PDB entry 7SZK | electron microscopy, 2.94 A resolution | chains D and E of the 8 polymer chains in the assembly

# Chain D
Name: DNA-directed RNA polymerase subunit beta'
From: Escherichia coli K-12
Notes: EC 2.7.7.6
UniProtKB: P0A8T7 (RPOC_ECOLI); residues 1-1407 here = UniProt positions 1-1407
Chain sequence (1407 residues; each row starts with the number of its first residue):
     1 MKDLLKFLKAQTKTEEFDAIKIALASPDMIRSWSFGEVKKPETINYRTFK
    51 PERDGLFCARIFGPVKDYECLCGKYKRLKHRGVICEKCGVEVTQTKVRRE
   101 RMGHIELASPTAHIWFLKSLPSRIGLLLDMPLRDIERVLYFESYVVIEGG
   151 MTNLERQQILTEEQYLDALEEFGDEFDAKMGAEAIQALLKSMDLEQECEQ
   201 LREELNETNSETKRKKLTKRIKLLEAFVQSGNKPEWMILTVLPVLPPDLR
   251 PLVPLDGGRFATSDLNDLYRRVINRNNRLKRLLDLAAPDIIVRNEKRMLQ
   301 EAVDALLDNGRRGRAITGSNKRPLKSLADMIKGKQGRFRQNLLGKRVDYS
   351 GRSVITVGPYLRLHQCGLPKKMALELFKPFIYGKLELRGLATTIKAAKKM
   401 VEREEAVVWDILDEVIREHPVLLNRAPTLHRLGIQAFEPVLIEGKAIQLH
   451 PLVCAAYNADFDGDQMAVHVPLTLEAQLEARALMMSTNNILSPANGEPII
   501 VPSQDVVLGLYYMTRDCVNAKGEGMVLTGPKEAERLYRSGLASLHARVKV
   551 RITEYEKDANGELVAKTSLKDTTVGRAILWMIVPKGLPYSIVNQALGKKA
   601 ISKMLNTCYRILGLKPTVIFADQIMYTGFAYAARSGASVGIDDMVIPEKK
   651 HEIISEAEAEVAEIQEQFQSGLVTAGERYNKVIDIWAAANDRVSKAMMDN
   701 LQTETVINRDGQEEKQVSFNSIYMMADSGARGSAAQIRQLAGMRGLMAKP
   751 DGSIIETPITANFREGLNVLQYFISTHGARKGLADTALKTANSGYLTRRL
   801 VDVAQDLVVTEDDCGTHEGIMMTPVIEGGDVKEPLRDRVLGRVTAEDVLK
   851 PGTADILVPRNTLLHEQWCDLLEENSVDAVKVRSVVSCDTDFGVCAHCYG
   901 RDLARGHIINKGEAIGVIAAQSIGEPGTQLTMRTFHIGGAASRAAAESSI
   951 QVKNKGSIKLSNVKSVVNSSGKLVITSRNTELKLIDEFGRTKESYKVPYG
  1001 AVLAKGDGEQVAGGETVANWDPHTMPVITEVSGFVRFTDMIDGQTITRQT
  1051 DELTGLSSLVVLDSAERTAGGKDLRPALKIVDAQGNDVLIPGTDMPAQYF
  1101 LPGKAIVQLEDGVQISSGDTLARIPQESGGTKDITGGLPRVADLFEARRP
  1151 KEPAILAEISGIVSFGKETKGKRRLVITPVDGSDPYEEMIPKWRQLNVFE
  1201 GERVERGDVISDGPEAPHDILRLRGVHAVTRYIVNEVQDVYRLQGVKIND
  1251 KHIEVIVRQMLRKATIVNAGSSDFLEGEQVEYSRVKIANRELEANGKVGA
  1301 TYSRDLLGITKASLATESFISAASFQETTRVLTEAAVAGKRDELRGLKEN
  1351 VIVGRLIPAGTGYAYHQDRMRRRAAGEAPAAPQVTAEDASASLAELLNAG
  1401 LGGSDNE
Disordered / not traced: 1-13, 932-945, 1126-1134, 1377-1407
Ion coordination: Zn2+ site 1: Cys70, Cys72, Cys85, Cys88; Mg2+: Asp460, Asp462, Asp464; Zn2+ site 2: Cys814, Cys888, Cys895, Cys898

# Chain E
Name: DNA-directed RNA polymerase subunit omega
From: Escherichia coli K-12
Notes: EC 2.7.7.6
UniProtKB: P0A800 (RPOZ_ECOLI); residue numbers follow UniProt; this construct covers 1-91
Chain sequence (91 residues; row label = number of the first residue in the row):
     1 MARVTVQDAVEKIGNRFDLVLVAARRARQMQVGGKDPLVPEENDKTTVIA
    51 LREIEEGLINNQILDVRERQEQQEQEAAELQAVTAIAEGRR
Disordered / not traced: 1, 78-91

# How chain D and chain E interact
Residue-residue contacts (32; chain D residue first):
  His364(D) - Val4(E)
  Glu414(D) - Lys45(E)
  Arg417(D) - Asn43(E)  hydrogen bond (side chain-backbone)
  Glu418(D) - Ala2(E)
  Glu418(D) - Asp44(E)
  Glu418(D) - Lys45(E)
  Glu418(D) - Val48(E)
  Leu474(D) - Ala24(E)
  Leu474(D) - Ala27(E)  hydrophobic
  Leu474(D) - Arg28(E)
  Leu474(D) - Thr47(E)
  Glu475(D) - Ala24(E)
  Glu475(D) - Arg28(E)  salt bridge
  Leu478(D) - Val20(E)
  Leu478(D) - Ala23(E)
  Leu478(D) - Ala24(E)
  Leu478(D) - Thr47(E)
  Glu479(D) - Val20(E)
  Arg481(D) - Arg3(E)  hydrogen bond (side chain-backbone)
  Arg481(D) - Leu51(E)
  Ala482(D) - Arg16(E)
  Thr487(D) - Val4(E)  hydrogen bond (side chain-backbone)
  Asn488(D) - Arg16(E)
  Leu614(D) - Thr5(E)
  Leu614(D) - Gln7(E)
  Lys615(D) - Thr5(E)
  Lys615(D) - Gln7(E)
  Arg905(D) - Arg16(E)
  Asn910(D) - Asn15(E)  hydrogen bond (side chain-backbone)
  Glu913(D) - Phe17(E)
  Gly1360(D) - Phe17(E)
  Thr1361(D) - Leu21(E)
Also at the interface, not in a pair above, chain D (23 interface residues in all): Val415, Gln477, Leu483, Lys911
Also at the interface, not in a pair above, chain E (23 interface residues in all): Val6, Gly14, Thr46

# In short
The chain D/chain E interface involves 23 residues from each chain, with 4 hydrogen bonds and 1 salt bridge.
Polar pairs include Glu475(D)-Arg28(E), Arg417(D)-Asn43(E) and Arg481(D)-Arg3(E). The Zn2+ site 1 is built by
Cys70(D), Cys72(D), Cys85(D) and Cys88(D). Asp460(D), Asp462(D) and Asp464(D) coordinate Mg2+.
Chain D is DNA-directed RNA polymerase subunit beta' and chain E is DNA-directed RNA polymerase subunit omega,
both from Escherichia coli K-12; the structure, Cryo-EM structure of 27a bound to E. coli RNAP and rrnBP1
promoter complex, was determined by electron microscopy together with 7SZJ from the same study.
